Entry 7EIE (X-ray diffraction, 1.67 A resolution); this record covers chain A.

# Chain A
Protein: YEATS domain-containing protein 2
Organism: Homo sapiens
Reference sequence: Q9ULM3 (YETS2_HUMAN); residue numbers follow UniProt; this construct covers 202-329
Chain sequence (129 residues; row label = number of the first residue in the row):
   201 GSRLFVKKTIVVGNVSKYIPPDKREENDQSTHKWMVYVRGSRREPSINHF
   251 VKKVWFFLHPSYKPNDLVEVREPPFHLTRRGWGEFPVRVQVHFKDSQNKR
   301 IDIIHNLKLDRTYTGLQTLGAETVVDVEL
Unresolved in the structure: 201-205, 297-298
Construct notes: expression tag (201)
Swiss-Prot annotation at these positions:
  - region (Histone H3K27cr binding): His-259 to Ser-261, Trp-282 to Glu-284
  - mutagenesis: His-259 (H259A: Strongly reduced binding to histone H3 crotonylated at 'Lys-27' (H3K27cr)), Ser-261 (S261A: Strongly reduced binding to histone H3 crotonylated at 'Lys-27' (H3K27cr)), Tyr-262 (Y262A: Strongly reduced binding to histone H3 crotonylated at 'Lys-27' (H3K27cr)), Trp-282 (W282A: Strongly reduced binding to histone H3 crotonylated at 'Lys-27' (H3K27cr)), Gly-283 (G283A: Abolished binding to histone H3 crotonylated at 'Lys-27' (H3K27cr)), Glu-284 (E284A: Abolished binding to histone H3 crotonylated at 'Lys-27' (H3K27cr)), Phe-285 (F285A: Strongly reduced binding to histone H3 crotonylated at 'Lys-27' (H3K27cr)), Tyr-313 (Y313A: Reduced binding to histone H3 crotonylated at 'Lys-27' (H3K27cr))

# Summary
Curated annotation (UniProt) lists 8 mutagenesis sites.
Chain A is YEATS domain-containing protein 2 (Homo sapiens); the structure, Crystal structure of YEATS2 YEATS
domain, was determined by X-ray diffraction (same publication as 7EIC and 7EID).
